Entry 8ROD (X-ray diffraction, 1.50 A resolution); this record covers chains A and B.

Chain A:
Protein: Structural maintenance of chromosomes protein 1A
Source organism: Homo sapiens
UniProtKB: Q14683 (SMC1A_HUMAN); residue numbers follow UniProt; this construct covers 1-175, 1057-1233
Amino-acid sequence (366 residues; each row starts with the number of its first residue; note: 867 numbers in that range are skipped by the numbering (no residue carries them; nothing is unmodelled there)):
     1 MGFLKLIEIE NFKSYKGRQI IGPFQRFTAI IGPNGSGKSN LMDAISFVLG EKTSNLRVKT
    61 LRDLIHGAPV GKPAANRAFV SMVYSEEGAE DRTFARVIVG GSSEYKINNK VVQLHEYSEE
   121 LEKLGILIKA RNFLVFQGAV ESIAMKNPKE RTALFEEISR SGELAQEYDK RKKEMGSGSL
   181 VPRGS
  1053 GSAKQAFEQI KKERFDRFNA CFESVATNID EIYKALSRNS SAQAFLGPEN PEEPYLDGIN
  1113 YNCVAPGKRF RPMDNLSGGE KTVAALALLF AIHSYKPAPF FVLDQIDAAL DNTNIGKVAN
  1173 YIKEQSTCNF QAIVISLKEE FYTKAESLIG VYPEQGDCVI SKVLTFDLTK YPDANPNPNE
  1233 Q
Disordered / not traced: 1, 1179-1180, 1228-1233
Differences from the reference sequence: linker (176-185, 1053-1056); engineered mutation Q1157 (Glu in Q14683)
Swiss-Prot annotation at these positions:
  - binding site (ATP): G32 to S39
  - natural variant: V58 to R62 (deletion: In CDLS2), F133 (F133V: In CDLS2), E141 (E141K: In CDLS2), Y1085 (Y1085C: In CDLS2), F1122 (F1122L: In CDLS2), R1123 (R1123W: In CDLS2), N1166 (N1166T: In CDLS2; uncertain significance), L1189 (L1189F: In CDLS2; uncertain significance)
From the paper describing this entry:
  - mutagenesis - R57A: abolished catalytic activity on isolated SMC1A-HD
  - mutagenesis - R57A: decreased catalytic activity on SMC3CC/RAD21N

Chain B:
Protein: 64-kDa C-terminal product
Source organism: Homo sapiens
UniProtKB: O60216 (RAD21_HUMAN); numbering as in UniProt (aligned over 558-629)
Amino-acid sequence (81 residues; each row starts with the number of its first residue):
   557 MKRTQQMLHG LQRALAKTGA ESISLLELCR NTNRKQAAAK FYSFLVLKKQ QAIELTQEEP
   617 YSDIIATPGP RFHGSLEVLF Q
Disordered / not traced: 557-574, 632-637
Differences from the reference sequence: initiating methionine (557); expression tag (630-637)
Swiss-Prot annotation at these positions:
  - modified residue: T623 (Phosphothreonine)
  - natural variant: C585 (C585R: In CDLS4), A622 (A622T: In MGS)

How chain A and chain B interact:
Residue-residue contacts (54):
  G22(A) - P616(B)
  P23(A) - P616(B)
  P23(A) - Y617(B)  hydrogen bond (backbone-side chain)
  I31(A) - Y598(B)  hydrophobic
  G32(A) - Y598(B)
  P33(A) - Y598(B)
  P33(A) - L601(B)
  P33(A) - K605(B)
  N34(A) - K605(B)  hydrogen bond (backbone-side chain)
  E1192(A) - K591(B)  salt bridge
  Y1194(A) - Y598(B)
  T1195(A) - R590(B)
  T1195(A) - K591(B)  hydrogen bond
  T1195(A) - A594(B)
  K1196(A) - K591(B)
  S1199(A) - Y617(B)  hydrogen bond
  L1200(A) - F597(B)  hydrophobic
  G1202(A) - F597(B)
  G1202(A) - L601(B)
  Y1204(A) - K604(B)
  P1205(A) - K605(B)
  E1206(A) - K604(B)  salt bridge
  Q1207(A) - K605(B)
  Q1207(A) - Q607(B)
  L1216(A) - F597(B)  hydrophobic
  L1216(A) - L601(B)  hydrophobic
  L1216(A) - L611(B)  hydrophobic
  L1216(A) - Q613(B)
  L1216(A) - I620(B)  hydrophobic
  T1217(A) - Q613(B)  hydrogen bond (backbone-side chain)
  T1217(A) - P616(B)
  T1217(A) - Y617(B)  hydrogen bond (side chain-backbone)
  T1217(A) - I620(B)
  F1218(A) - L581(B)  hydrophobic
  F1218(A) - C585(B)  hydrophobic
  F1218(A) - A593(B)
  F1218(A) - F597(B)  hydrophobic
  F1218(A) - Y617(B)
  D1219(A) - Y617(B)
  L1220(A) - R590(B)  hydrogen bond (backbone-side chain)
  L1220(A) - A594(B)  hydrophobic
  T1221(A) - R590(B)
  Y1223(A) - L582(B)
  Y1223(A) - C585(B)
  Y1223(A) - T588(B)
  Y1223(A) - N589(B)
  Y1223(A) - R590(B)  hydrogen bond (backbone-side chain)
  Y1223(A) - A593(B)  hydrophobic
  P1224(A) - T588(B)
  P1224(A) - N589(B)
  P1224(A) - R590(B)  hydrogen bond (backbone-backbone)
  D1225(A) - R590(B)
  A1226(A) - N589(B)  hydrogen bond (backbone-side chain)
  N1227(A) - N589(B)
Interface residues without a listed pair, chain A (32 interface residues in all): Q25, V1203, V1215, K1222
Interface residues without a listed pair, chain B (21 interface residues in all): V602

In short:
The interface between chain A and chain B involves 32 residues on one side and 21 on the other, with 10
hydrogen bonds and 2 salt bridges. Polar pairs include E1192(A)-K591(B), E1206(A)-K604(B) and P23(A)-Y617(B).
The paper reports that R57A of chain A abolishes catalytic activity on isolated SMC1A-HD; R57A of chain A
reduces catalytic activity on SMC3CC/RAD21N.
Here chain A is Structural maintenance of chromosomes protein 1A and chain B is 64-kDa C-terminal product,
both from Homo sapiens. Entry 8ROD (Human cohesin SMC1A-HD(shortCC-EQ)/RAD21-C complex - Open/closed P-loop
conformation) was determined by X-ray diffraction (same publication as 8P0A, 8PQ5, 8RO6, 8RO7, 8RO8, 8RO9 and
11 further entries).
